Entry 4CP9 (X-ray diffraction, 1.65 A resolution); this record covers chains B and D of the 4 polymer chains in the assembly.

# Chain B (and D)
Name: Pa-I galactophilic lectin
Source organism: Pseudomonas aeruginosa
Notes: chain D of this document is another copy of the same molecule, construct and numbering; everything in this record applies to it too
Reference sequence: Q05097 (PA1L_PSEAE); residues 1-121 here correspond to UniProt positions 2-122 (UniProt number = residue number + 1)
Sequence (121 residues; row label = number of the first residue in the row):
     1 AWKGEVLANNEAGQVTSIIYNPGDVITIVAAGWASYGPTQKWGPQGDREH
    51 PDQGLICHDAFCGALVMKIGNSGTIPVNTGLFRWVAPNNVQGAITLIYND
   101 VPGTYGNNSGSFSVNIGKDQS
Modified residues: Cys57 (cysteinesulfonic acid; OCS)
Metal / ion sites: Ca2+: Tyr36, Asp100, Thr104, Asn107, Asn108 (together with beta-D-galactopyranose)
Ligand contacts: CN8 / beta-D-galactopyranose: Tyr36, Gly37, Pro38, Glu49, His50, Pro51, Gln53, Cys62, Asp100, Val101, Thr104, Asn107

# Interface between chain B and chain D
Pairs across the interface (5; chain B residue first):
  Arg83(B) - Ser121(D)  hydrogen bond (side chain-backbone)
  Asp119(B) - Gln120(D)  hydrogen bond
  Gln120(B) - Asp119(D)  hydrogen bond
  Gln120(B) - Gln120(D)  hydrogen bond (side chain-backbone)
  Ser121(B) - Arg83(D)  hydrogen bond (backbone-side chain)

# Overview
Chain B and chain D each contribute 4 residues to their interface, with 5 hydrogen bonds. Polar pairs include
Arg83(B)-Ser121(D), Asp119(B)-Gln120(D) and Gln120(B)-Gln120(D). Chain B binds CN8 / beta-D-galactopyranose.
Tyr36(B), Asp100(B), Thr104(B), Asn107(B) and Asn108(B) coordinate Ca2+.
Both chains are Pa-I galactophilic lectin (Pseudomonas aeruginosa). Entry 4CP9 (Crystal structure OF lecA
lectin complexed with a divalent galactoside at 1.65 angstrom) was determined by X-ray diffraction, deposited
together with 4CPB.
